5C76 - chains A and D; structure by X-ray diffraction, 3.94 A resolution.

# Chain A (and D)
Name: WlaB protein
Source organism: Campylobacter jejuni
Notes: chain D of this document is another copy of the same molecule, construct and numbering; everything in this record applies to it too
UniProtKB: O86150 (O86150_CAMJU); numbering as in UniProt (aligned over 1-564)
Chain sequence (564 residues; row label = number of the first residue in the row):
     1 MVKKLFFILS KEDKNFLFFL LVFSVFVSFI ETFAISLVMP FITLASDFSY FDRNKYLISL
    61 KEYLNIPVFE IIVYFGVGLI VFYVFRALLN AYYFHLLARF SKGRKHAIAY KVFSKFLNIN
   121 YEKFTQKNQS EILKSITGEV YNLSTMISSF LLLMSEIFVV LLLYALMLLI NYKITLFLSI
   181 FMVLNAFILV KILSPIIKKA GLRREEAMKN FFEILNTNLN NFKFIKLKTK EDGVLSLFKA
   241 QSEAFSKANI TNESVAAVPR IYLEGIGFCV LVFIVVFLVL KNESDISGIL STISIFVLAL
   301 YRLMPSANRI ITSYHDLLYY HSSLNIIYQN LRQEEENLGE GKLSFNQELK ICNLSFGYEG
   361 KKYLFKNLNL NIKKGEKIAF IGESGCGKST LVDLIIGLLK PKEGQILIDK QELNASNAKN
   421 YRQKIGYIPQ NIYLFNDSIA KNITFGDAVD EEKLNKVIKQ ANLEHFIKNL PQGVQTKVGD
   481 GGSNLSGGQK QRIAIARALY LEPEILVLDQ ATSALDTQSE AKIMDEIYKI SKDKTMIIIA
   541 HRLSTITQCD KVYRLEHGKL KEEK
Differences from the reference sequence: conflict Val-2 (Leu in O86150), Lys-105 (Tyr in O86150), Gln-510 (Glu in O86150)
From the paper describing this entry:
  - mutagenesis - R86A, S294F/V297W: unchanged catalytic activity
  - mutagenesis - R86A/R260A/R302A/R309A: abolished catalytic activity

# How chain A and chain D interact
Pairs across the interface - 193 pairs, chain A then chain D:
  Phe-41(A) with Val-275(D), hydrophobic
  Ala-45(A) with Val-275(D), hydrophobic
  Ser-46(A) with Ser-284(D), hydrogen bond; Ile-289(D)
  Asp-47(A) with Ile-286(D)
  Phe-48(A) with Val-279(D), hydrophobic
  Phe-69(A) with Val-279(D); Leu-280(D), hydrophobic
  Ile-72(A) with Val-276(D); Val-279(D), hydrophobic
  Gly-76(A) with Val-272(D)
  Ile-80(A) with Cys-269(D)
  Tyr-83(A) with Gly-265(D); Phe-268(D), hydrophobic; Cys-269(D), hydrophobic
  Val-84(A) with Cys-269(D), hydrophobic
  Arg-86(A) with Ile-261(D); Glu-264(D), salt bridge
  Ala-87(A) with Ile-261(D), hydrophobic
  Asn-90(A) with Ile-261(D)
  Ala-91(A) with Ile-261(D)
  Phe-94(A) with Arg-260(D); Ile-261(D), hydrophobic
  His-95(A) with Ser-254(D)
  Ala-98(A) with Ile-250(D); Glu-253(D)
  Arg-99(A) with Ile-250(D)
  Lys-102(A) with Ser-246(D), hydrogen bond (backbone-side chain); Asn-249(D); Ile-250(D); Glu-253(D), salt bridge
  Lys-105(A) with Phe-245(D)
  His-106(A) with Lys-239(D); Ser-242(D), hydrogen bond; Glu-243(D), hydrogen bond (side chain-backbone); Ser-246(D), hydrogen bond (backbone-side chain)
  Ala-109(A) with Phe-238(D)
  Tyr-110(A) with Leu-235(D); Phe-238(D), hydrophobic; Lys-239(D)
  Phe-113(A) with Leu-215(D), hydrophobic; Leu-219(D), hydrophobic; Leu-235(D), hydrophobic; Phe-238(D), hydrophobic
  Ser-114(A) with Leu-235(D)
  Phe-116(A) with Phe-222(D)
  Leu-117(A) with Lys-226(D), hydrogen bond (backbone-side chain); Glu-231(D); Val-234(D), hydrophobic; Leu-235(D), hydrophobic
  Asn-118(A) with Glu-231(D)
  Ile-119(A) with Lys-226(D), hydrogen bond (backbone-side chain)
  Tyr-121(A) with Phe-222(D), hydrophobic; Lys-223(D), hydrogen bond
  Phe-124(A) with Phe-222(D), hydrophobic
  Gln-129(A) with Leu-219(D)
  Leu-133(A) with Asn-216(D)
  Ile-136(A) with Leu-215(D), hydrophobic
  Thr-137(A) with Phe-211(D); Phe-212(D)
  Phe-212(A) with Thr-137(D)
  Leu-215(A) with Ile-136(D), hydrophobic; Thr-137(D)
  Asn-216(A) with Leu-133(D)
  Thr-217(A) with Leu-434(D); Phe-435(D)
  Leu-219(A) with Phe-113(D), hydrophobic; Ile-132(D), hydrophobic; Ile-136(D), hydrophobic
  Asn-220(A) with Gln-129(D); Tyr-433(D)
  Asn-221(A) with Tyr-433(D), hydrogen bond (side chain-backbone); Phe-445(D); Arg-497(D)
  Phe-222(A) with Phe-116(D); Tyr-121(D), hydrophobic; Phe-124(D), hydrophobic
  Lys-223(A) with Tyr-121(D), hydrogen bond; Asp-393(D), salt bridge; Leu-398(D); Tyr-427(D)
  Phe-224(A) with Arg-497(D); Leu-501(D), hydrophobic
  Ile-225(A) with Leu-117(D), hydrophobic; Phe-445(D), hydrophobic
  Lys-226(A) with Leu-117(D), hydrogen bond (side chain-backbone); Ile-119(D), hydrogen bond (side chain-backbone); Asn-120(D); Tyr-121(D); Asn-337(D); Arg-422(D)
  Leu-227(A) with Leu-398(D), hydrophobic; Arg-422(D); Gln-423(D); Ile-425(D), hydrophobic; Gly-426(D)
  Lys-228(A) with Thr-444(D); Phe-445(D); Asp-447(D), salt bridge
  Thr-229(A) with Lys-419(D); Gln-423(D)
  Glu-231(A) with Leu-117(D); Asn-118(D), hydrogen bond
  Gly-233(A) with Asp-447(D)
  Val-234(A) with Phe-113(D), hydrophobic; Leu-117(D), hydrophobic; Phe-445(D), hydrophobic
  Leu-235(A) with Tyr-110(D); Phe-113(D), hydrophobic; Ser-114(D); Leu-117(D), hydrophobic
  Phe-238(A) with Ala-109(D); Tyr-110(D), hydrophobic
  Lys-239(A) with His-106(D)
  Ser-242(A) with His-106(D), hydrogen bond
  Glu-243(A) with His-106(D)
  Phe-245(A) with Lys-105(D)
  Ser-246(A) with Lys-102(D), hydrogen bond (side chain-backbone); Gly-103(D), hydrogen bond (side chain-backbone); His-106(D)
  Asn-249(A) with Lys-102(D)
  Ile-250(A) with Ala-98(D); Arg-99(D); Lys-102(D)
  Glu-253(A) with Ala-98(D); Ser-101(D)
  Ser-254(A) with Ala-91(D); His-95(D)
  Arg-260(A) with Phe-94(D)
  Ile-261(A) with Arg-86(D); Ala-87(D), hydrophobic; Asn-90(D); Ala-91(D)
  Glu-264(A) with Arg-86(D)
  Phe-268(A) with Ala-34(D); Tyr-83(D), hydrophobic
  Cys-269(A) with Ile-80(D), hydrophobic
  Val-272(A) with Gly-76(D); Ile-80(D), hydrophobic
  Val-275(A) with Phe-41(D), hydrophobic; Ile-72(D), hydrophobic
  Val-279(A) with Phe-48(D), hydrophobic; Phe-69(D)
  Leu-280(A) with Phe-69(D), hydrophobic
  Asn-282(A) with Phe-48(D)
  Ser-284(A) with Ser-46(D), hydrogen bond; Phe-48(D)
  Ile-286(A) with Ser-46(D); Asp-47(D); Ile-286(D), hydrophobic; Ser-287(D), hydrogen bond (backbone-side chain)
  Ser-287(A) with Ile-286(D), hydrogen bond (side chain-backbone); Leu-290(D)
  Ile-289(A) with Ile-42(D), hydrophobic; Ser-46(D)
  Leu-290(A) with Ile-42(D), hydrophobic; Ser-287(D); Leu-290(D); Ser-291(D)
  Ser-291(A) with Leu-290(D)
  Arg-309(A) with Arg-260(D)
  Asn-337(A) with Lys-226(D)
  Asp-393(A) with Lys-223(D), salt bridge
  Ile-396(A) with Leu-227(D), hydrophobic
  Leu-398(A) with Lys-223(D); Leu-227(D), hydrophobic
  Lys-419(A) with Thr-229(D)
  Arg-422(A) with Lys-226(D); Leu-227(D)
  Gln-423(A) with Thr-229(D)
  Ile-425(A) with Leu-227(D), hydrophobic
  Gly-426(A) with Leu-227(D)
  Tyr-427(A) with Lys-223(D); Phe-224(D), hydrophobic
  Tyr-433(A) with Asn-220(D); Asn-221(D)
  Leu-434(A) with Thr-217(D)
  Phe-435(A) with Thr-217(D); Leu-237(D), hydrophobic
  Thr-444(A) with Lys-228(D), hydrogen bond (backbone-side chain)
  Phe-445(A) with Asn-221(D); Phe-224(D), hydrophobic; Ile-225(D), hydrophobic; Lys-228(D); Val-234(D), hydrophobic
  Asp-447(A) with Lys-228(D); Lys-230(D); Gly-233(D)
  Asp-480(A) with Glu-213(D)
  Arg-497(A) with Asn-221(D); Phe-224(D)
  Leu-501(A) with Phe-224(D), hydrophobic; Lys-228(D)
Other interface residues (no listed pair), chain A (126 interface residues in all): Glu-31, Ala-34, Ile-35, Ile-42, Val-73, Ser-101, Gly-103, Ile-132, Phe-211, Asn-218, Lys-230, Asp-232, Gly-265, Leu-271, Val-276, Lys-281, Asp-285, Ile-293, Ser-294, Tyr-301, Arg-302, Ser-389, Asn-436, Gly-446, Ala-498
Other interface residues (no listed pair), chain D (120 interface residues in all): Ile-35, Ala-45, Val-73, Val-77, Asn-218, Ala-257, Asp-285, Ser-294, Tyr-301, Arg-309, Ile-396, Gly-446, Asp-480

# Summary
The interface between chain A and chain D involves 126 residues on one side and 120 on the other; the contacts
include 20 hydrogen bonds and 5 salt bridges. Polar pairs include Arg-86(A)/Glu-264(D), Lys-102(A)/Glu-253(D)
and Lys-223(A)/Asp-393(D). The paper reports that R86A/R260A/R302A/R309A of chain A abolish catalytic
activity; R86A and S294F/V297W of chain A leave catalytic activity unchanged.
Chain A and chain D are both WlaB protein (Campylobacter jejuni); the structure, ATP-driven lipid-linked
oligosaccharide flippase PglK in apo-inward facing state (2), was determined by X-ray diffraction, deposited
together with 5C78.
